3U52 - chains A and B of the 6 polymer chains in the assembly; structure by X-ray diffraction, 1.95 A resolution.

[Chain A (and B)]
Name: Phenol hydroxylase component phN
Source organism: Pseudomonas stutzeri
Notes: chain B of this document is another copy of the same molecule, construct and numbering; everything in this record applies to it too
UniProt: Q84AQ2 (Q84AQ2_PSEST); residues 1-511 here = UniProt positions 1-511
Amino-acid sequence (511 residues; row label = number of the first residue in the row):
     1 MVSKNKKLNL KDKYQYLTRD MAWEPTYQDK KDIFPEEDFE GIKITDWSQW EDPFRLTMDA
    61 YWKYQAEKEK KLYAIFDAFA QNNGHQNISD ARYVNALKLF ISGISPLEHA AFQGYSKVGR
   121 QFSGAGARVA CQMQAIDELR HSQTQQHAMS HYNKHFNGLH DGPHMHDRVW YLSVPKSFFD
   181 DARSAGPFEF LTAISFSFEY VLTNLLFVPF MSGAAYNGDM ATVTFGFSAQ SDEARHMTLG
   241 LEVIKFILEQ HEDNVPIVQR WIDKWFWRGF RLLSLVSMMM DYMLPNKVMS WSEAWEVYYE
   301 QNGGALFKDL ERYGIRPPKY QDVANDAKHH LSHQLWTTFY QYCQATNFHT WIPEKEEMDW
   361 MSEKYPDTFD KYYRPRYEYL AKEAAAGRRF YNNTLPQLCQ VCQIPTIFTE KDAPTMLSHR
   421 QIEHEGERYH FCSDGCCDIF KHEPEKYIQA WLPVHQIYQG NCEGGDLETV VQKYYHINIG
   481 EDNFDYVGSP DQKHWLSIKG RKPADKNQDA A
Disordered / not traced: 1-5, 500-511 (chain B: 1-5, 499-511)
Metal / ion sites: Fe ion site 1: Glu-108, Glu-138, His-141 (together with glycerol); Cu ion: His-155, His-494; Fe ion site 2: Glu-199, Glu-233, His-236; Zn2+: Cys-399, Cys-402, Cys-432, Cys-436
Residues lining bound ligands:
  - xenon (XE), molecule 1: Trp-47, Trp-50, Phe-122, Phe-188, Leu-191, Phe-246, Ile-247
  - xenon (XE), molecule 2: Phe-100, Glu-108, Phe-207, Met-211
  - xenon (XE), molecule 3: Phe-100, Gln-145, Ala-148, Met-149, Thr-222, Phe-225
  - xenon (XE), molecule 4: Trp-170, Tyr-171, Val-174, Leu-275, Leu-335, Phe-339, Ile-404, Pro-405
  - xenon (XE), molecule 5: Trp-170, Tyr-342, Leu-395, Pro-396
  - xenon (XE), molecule 6: Phe-196, Ser-197, Val-201, Ile-262, Phe-266, Phe-307
  - xenon (XE), molecule 7: Phe-198, Leu-202, Leu-206, Gly-269, Leu-272, Leu-273
  - xenon (XE), molecule 8: Tyr-342, Gln-344, Asn-392, Asn-393, Thr-394, Leu-395, Leu-467
  - xenon (XE), molecule 9: Gln-344, Glu-468, Val-471, Ile-479, Asn-483, Phe-484
  - xenon (XE), molecule 10: Ala-345, Leu-395, Ile-457, Val-471, Tyr-475
Reported in the primary citation:
  - Fe ion coordination: Glu-233
  - catalytic residues: Thr-203 (citing earlier work)

[Chain A / chain B interface]
Contacting residue pairs (17):
  Glu-67(A) / Lys-70(B)  salt bridge
  Lys-70(A) / Glu-67(B)
  Lys-71(A) / Ala-74(B)
  Ala-74(A) / Lys-71(B)
  Ala-74(A) / Ile-75(B)
  Ile-75(A) / Ala-74(B)
  Ile-75(A) / Ala-78(B)  hydrophobic
  Ala-78(A) / Ile-75(B)  hydrophobic
  Ala-78(A) / Met-220(B)
  Gln-81(A) / Thr-224(B)
  Gln-81(A) / Phe-227(B)
  Asn-82(A) / Met-220(B)
  Asn-82(A) / Val-223(B)
  Asn-87(A) / Asn-87(B)
  Met-220(A) / Asn-82(B)
  Val-223(A) / Asn-82(B)
  Phe-227(A) / Gln-81(B)
Interface residues without a listed pair, chain A (13 interface residues in all): Phe-79

[In short]
Chain A and chain B each contribute 13 residues to their interface, with 1 salt bridge. The salt-bridged pair
is Glu-67(A)/Lys-70(B). Ligands of chain A: 10 copies of xenon. Glu-108(A), Glu-138(A) and His-141(A)
coordinate Fe ion site 1. From the paper: the catalytic residue Thr-203(A); Fe ion coordination by Glu-233(A).
Chain A and chain B are both Phenol hydroxylase component phN (Pseudomonas stutzeri); the structure, X-ray
Crystal Structure of Xenon-Pressurized Phenol Hydroxylase from Pseudomonas sp. OX1, was determined by X-ray
diffraction.
